Entry 3EN5 (X-ray diffraction, 2.66 A resolution); this record covers chain A.

[Chain A]
Protein: Proto-oncogene tyrosine-protein kinase Src
Source organism: Gallus gallus
Notes: EC 2.7.10.2; fragment: kinase domain
UniProtKB: P00523 (SRC_CHICK); numbering as in UniProt (aligned over 251-533)
Chain sequence (286 residues; each row starts with the number of its first residue):
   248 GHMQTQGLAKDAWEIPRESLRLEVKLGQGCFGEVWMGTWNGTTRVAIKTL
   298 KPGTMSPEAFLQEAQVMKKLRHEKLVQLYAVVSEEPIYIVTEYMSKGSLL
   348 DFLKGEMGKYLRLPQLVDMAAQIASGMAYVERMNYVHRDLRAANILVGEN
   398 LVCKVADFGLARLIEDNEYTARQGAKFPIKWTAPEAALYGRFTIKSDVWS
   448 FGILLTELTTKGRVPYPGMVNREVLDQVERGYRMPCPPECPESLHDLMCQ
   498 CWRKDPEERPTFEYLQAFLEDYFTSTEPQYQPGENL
Disordered / not traced: 248-259, 277, 298-311, 404-424
Construct notes: expression tag (248-250)
Swiss-Prot annotation at these positions:
  - active site: Asp386 (Proton acceptor)
  - binding site (ATP): Leu273 to Val281, Lys295
  - modified residue: Tyr416 (Phosphotyrosine), Tyr436 (Phosphotyrosine), Cys498 (S-nitrosocysteine), Tyr527 (Phosphotyrosine)
  - mutagenesis: Cys498 (C498A: Significant reduction in S-nitrosylation), Tyr527 (Y527F: Constitutively active)
Ligand contacts: KS4 (1-cyclobutyl-3-(3,4-dimethoxyphenyl)-1H-pyrazolo[3,4-d]pyrimidin-4-amine): Leu273, Gly274, Val281, Ala293, Ile294, Lys295, Met314, Val323, Ile336, Thr338, Glu339, Tyr340, Met341, Gly344, Ser345, Leu393
From the paper describing this entry:
  - binding site for KS4: Thr338
  - catalytic residues: Lys295 (citing earlier work)
  - mutagenesis - T338I: decreased binding to compounds in our panel

[Summary]
Bound to chain A: compound KS4. From UniProt: active-site residue Asp386, 10 ATP-binding residues and 2
mutagenesis sites. From the paper: the catalytic residue Lys295; T338I reduces binding to compounds in our
panel.
Chain A is Proto-oncogene tyrosine-protein kinase Src (Gallus gallus); the structure, Targeted
polypharmacology: crystal structure of the c-Src kinase domain in complex with PP494, a multitargeted kinase
..., was determined by X-ray diffraction together with 2V4L, 3EN4, 3EN6, 3EN7 and 3ENE from the same study.
